PDB entry 8CWJ | X-ray diffraction, 2.45 A resolution | chains H and G of the 5 polymer chains in the assembly

== Chain H ==
Name: Heavy chain of CR3022 antibody Fab
Organism: Homo sapiens
Notes: antibody fragment or engineered binder
Sequence (230 residues; each row starts with the number of its first residue):
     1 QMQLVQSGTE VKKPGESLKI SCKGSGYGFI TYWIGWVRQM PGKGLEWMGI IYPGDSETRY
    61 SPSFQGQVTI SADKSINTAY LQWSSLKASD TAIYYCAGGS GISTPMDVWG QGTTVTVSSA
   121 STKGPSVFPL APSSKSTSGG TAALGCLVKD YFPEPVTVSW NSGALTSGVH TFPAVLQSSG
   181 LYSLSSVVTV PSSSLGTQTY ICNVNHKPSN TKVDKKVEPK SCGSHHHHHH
Not modelled in the structure: 137-139, 221-230
Disulfide bonds: Cys22-Cys96, Cys146-Cys202

== Chain G ==
Name: Spike glycoprotein
Organism: Pangolin coronavirus
UniProtKB: A0A7D6TQ96 (A0A7D6TQ96_9BETC); residues 333-528 here correspond to UniProt positions 329-524 (UniProt number = residue number - 4)
Sequence (204 residues; numbered 333 to 536; the number before each row is that of its first residue):
   333 TNLCPFGEVF NATTFASVYA WNRKRISNCV ADYSVLYNST SFSTFKCYGV SPTKLNDLCF
   393 TNVYADSFVV RGDEVRQIAP GQTGRIAGYN YKLPDDFTGC VIAWNSNNLD SKVGGNYNYL
   453 YRLFRKSNLK PFERDISTEI YQAGSTPCNG VEGFNCYFPL QSYGFHPTNG VGYQPYRVVV
   513 LSFELLNAPA TVCGPKGSHH HHHH
Not modelled in the structure: 530-536
Construct notes: conflict Gly420 (Asp416 in A0A7D6TQ96); expression tag (529-536)
Disulfide bonds: Cys336-Cys361, Cys379-Cys432, Cys391-Cys525, Cys480-Cys488
Covalently attached groups: N-acetylglucosamine (NAG) linked to Asn343, Asn370

== How chain H and chain G interact ==
Pairs across the interface - 27 pairs, chain H then chain G:
  Tyr27(H) - Asn370(G)
  Gly28(H) - Tyr369(G)
  Ile30(H) - Phe374(G)
  Ile30(H) - Ser375(G)
  Ile30(H) - Phe377(G)
  Thr31(H) - Tyr369(G)
  Thr31(H) - Phe377(G)
  Thr31(H) - Pro384(G)
  Trp33(H) - Lys378(G)
  Tyr52(H) - Thr376(G)
  Tyr52(H) - Phe377(G)  hydrogen bond (side chain-backbone)
  Tyr52(H) - Lys378(G)
  Asp55(H) - Lys378(G)  salt bridge
  Asp55(H) - Arg408(G)
  Glu57(H) - Lys378(G)  salt bridge
  Glu57(H) - Arg408(G)
  Ser100(H) - Cys379(G)
  Ser100(H) - Ser383(G)  hydrogen bond
  Ser100(H) - Pro384(G)
  Ser100(H) - Thr385(G)
  Gly101(H) - Cys379(G)
  Ile102(H) - Cys379(G)  hydrogen bond (backbone-backbone)
  Ile102(H) - Tyr380(G)  hydrophobic
  Ile102(H) - Gly381(G)  hydrogen bond (backbone-backbone)
  Ser103(H) - Gly381(G)
  Thr104(H) - Val382(G)
  Thr104(H) - Ser383(G)
Other interface residues (no listed pair), chain H (17 interface residues in all): Tyr32, Gly54, Arg59, Pro105

== In short ==
The interface between chain H and chain G involves 17 residues on one side and 15 on the other, with 4
hydrogen bonds and 2 salt bridges. Polar contacts include Asp55(H)-Lys378(G), Glu57(H)-Lys378(G) and
Tyr52(H)-Phe377(G). Covalently linked N-acetylglucosamine: at Asn343(G) and Asn370(G).
Chain H is Heavy chain of CR3022 antibody Fab (Homo sapiens) and chain G is Spike glycoprotein (Pangolin
coronavirus); the structure, Fab arms of antibodies 4C12-B12 and CR3022 bound to pangolin receptor binding
domain (pRBD), was determined by X-ray diffraction.
